5JI0 - chains A and F of the 4 polymer chains in the assembly; structure by X-ray diffraction, 1.98 A resolution.

== Chain A ==
Protein: Retinoic acid receptor RXR-alpha
Source organism: Homo sapiens
UniProt: P19793 (RXRA_HUMAN); residues 223-462 here = UniProt positions 223-462
Chain sequence (242 residues; numbered 221 to 462; the number before each row is that of its first residue):
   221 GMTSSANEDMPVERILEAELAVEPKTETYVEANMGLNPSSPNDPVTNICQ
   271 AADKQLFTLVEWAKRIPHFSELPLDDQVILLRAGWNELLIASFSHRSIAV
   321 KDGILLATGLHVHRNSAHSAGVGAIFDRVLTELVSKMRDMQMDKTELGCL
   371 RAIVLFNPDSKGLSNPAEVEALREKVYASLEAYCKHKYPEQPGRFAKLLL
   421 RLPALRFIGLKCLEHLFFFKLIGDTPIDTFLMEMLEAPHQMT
Not modelled in the structure: 221-226, 252-261, 446-448, 456-462
Construct notes: expression tag (221-222); engineered mutation Phe427 (Ser in P19793)
Small-molecule neighbours: (9cis)-retinoic acid (9CR): Ile268, Ala271, Ala272, Gln275, Trp305, Asn306, Leu309, Phe313, Arg316, Ile324, Leu325, Leu326, Ala327, Val342, Ile345, Phe346, Cys432, Leu436
UniProt features mapped onto this chain:
  - region: Arg348 to Gly368 (Required for nuclear export)
  - binding site (9-cis-retinoate): Arg316, Ala327
  - binding site (all-trans-retinoate): Arg316, Ala327
  - modified residue (Phosphoserine): Ser259, Ser260
  - mutagenesis: Val280 (V280A: Abolished ubiquitination and degradation by UBR5), Glu352 to Thr462 (No impact on acetylation by EP300), Met357 to Met360 (Abolishes nuclear export), Leu418 to Leu430 (Abolishes nuclear localization), Glu434 (E434N/Q/K/A: As a heterodimer with NR1H4, impairs interaction with coactivator NCOA1. Impairs transcriptional activity)

== Chain F ==
Protein: Nuclear receptor coactivator 1
Notes: EC 2.3.1.48
UniProt: Q15788 (NCOA1_HUMAN), isoform Q15788-2; numbering as in UniProt (aligned over 676-700)
Chain sequence (27 residues; numbered 675 to 701; the number before each row is that of its first residue):
   675 XCPSSHSSLTERHKILHRLLQEGSPSX
Not modelled in the structure: 675-687, 697-701
Construct notes: acetylation (675); amidation (701)
Modified residues: ACE (acetyl group) at position 675; NH2 (amino group) at position 701
UniProt features mapped onto this chain:
  - motif: Leu690 to Leu694 (LXXLL motif 4)
  - modified residue: Ser698 (Phosphoserine)
  - mutagenesis: Leu693 to Leu694 (Slightly affects interactions with steroid receptors. Abolishes interactions with steroid receptors; when associated with A-636; A-637; A-752 and A-753)

== How chain A and chain F interact ==
Contacting residue pairs (20; chain A residue first):
  Phe277(A) - Leu693(F)  hydrophobic
  Val280(A) - Leu693(F)
  Val280(A) - Leu694(F)  hydrophobic
  Lys284(A) - Leu693(F)  hydrogen bond (side chain-backbone)
  Lys284(A) - Leu694(F)  hydrogen bond (side chain-backbone)
  Lys284(A) - Glu696(F)
  Leu294(A) - His691(F)
  Leu294(A) - Leu694(F)  hydrophobic
  Leu294(A) - Gln695(F)
  Gln297(A) - Leu694(F)
  Val298(A) - Leu690(F)  hydrophobic
  Val298(A) - Leu694(F)  hydrophobic
  Arg302(A) - Leu690(F)
  Thr449(A) - Ile689(F)
  Phe450(A) - Ile689(F)  hydrophobic
  Phe450(A) - Leu690(F)  hydrophobic
  Phe450(A) - Leu693(F)  hydrophobic
  Glu453(A) - Lys688(F)
  Glu453(A) - Ile689(F)  hydrogen bond (side chain-backbone)
  Glu453(A) - Leu690(F)  hydrogen bond (side chain-backbone)
Interface residues without a listed pair, chain A (14 interface residues in all): Phe289, Asp295, Leu301, Met454

== In short ==
Chain A and chain F form an interface of 14 and 8 residues respectively, with 4 hydrogen bonds. Polar pairs
include Lys284(A)-Leu693(F), Lys284(A)-Leu694(F) and Glu453(A)-Ile689(F). Ligands of chain A: (9cis)-retinoic
acid.
Here chain A is Retinoic acid receptor RXR-alpha (Homo sapiens) and chain F is Nuclear receptor coactivator 1.
Entry 5JI0 (PPARgamma-RXRalpha(S427F) heterodimer in complex with SRC-1, rosiglitazone, and 9-cis-retanoic
acid) was determined by X-ray diffraction.
